6LC1 - chains L and G of the 4 polymer chains in the assembly; structure by X-ray diffraction, 3.12 A resolution.

Chain L:
Molecule: 26-nt DNA strand
Source organism: Homo sapiens
Sequence (26 nucleotides; row label = number of the first residue in the row; numbering starts at 0):
     0 TCCTGGCATT TGGAGGTAAA TATCAC
Disordered / not traced: 0

Chain G:
Molecule: Nuclear receptor subfamily 4 group A member 1
Source organism: Homo sapiens
Reference sequence: P22736 (NR4A1_HUMAN); residue numbers follow UniProt; this construct covers 265-351
Sequence (87 residues; row label = number of the first residue in the row):
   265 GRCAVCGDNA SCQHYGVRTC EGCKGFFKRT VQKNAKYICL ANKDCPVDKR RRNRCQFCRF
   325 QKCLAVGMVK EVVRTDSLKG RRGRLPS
Disordered / not traced: 265
Swiss-Prot annotation at these positions:
  - zinc finger (NR C4-type): Cys267 to Cys287, Cys303 to Cys327
  - modified residue (Phosphoserine): Ser341, Ser351
Ion coordination: Zn2+ site 1: Cys267, Cys270, Cys284, Cys287; Zn2+ site 2: Cys303, Cys309, Cys319, Cys322

Chain L / chain G interface:
Residue-residue contacts (22; chain L residue first):
  DT16(L) - Arg348(G)  base contact
  DA17(L) - Arg348(G)  hydrogen bond to the base
  DA18(L) - Cys276(G)  phosphate contact
  DA18(L) - Gln277(G)  hydrogen bond to the phosphate
  DA19(L) - Gln277(G)  phosphate contact
  DA19(L) - His278(G)  phosphate contact
  DA19(L) - Tyr279(G)  hydrogen bond to the phosphate
  DA19(L) - Val336(G)  phosphate contact
  DA19(L) - Arg338(G)  hydrogen bond to the sugar
  DA19(L) - Arg346(G)  base contact
  DA19(L) - Gly347(G)  hydrogen bond to the base
  DT20(L) - Tyr279(G)  hydrogen bond to the phosphate
  DT20(L) - Lys288(G)  hydrogen bond to the base
  DT20(L) - Lys292(G)  phosphate contact
  DT20(L) - Gln296(G)  phosphate contact
  DT20(L) - Val337(G)  phosphate contact
  DT20(L) - Arg338(G)  hydrogen bond to the phosphate
  DT20(L) - Gly344(G)  phosphate contact
  DT20(L) - Arg345(G)  sugar contact
  DT20(L) - Arg346(G)  base contact
  DA21(L) - Lys292(G)  salt bridge to the phosphate
  DA21(L) - Arg346(G)  hydrogen bond to the sugar

Summary:
The interface between chain L and chain G involves 6 residues on one side and 15 on the other, with 9 hydrogen
bonds and 1 salt bridge. Polar contacts include DA17(L)-Arg348(G), DA19(L)-Gly347(G) and DT20(L)-Lys288(G).
Curated annotation (UniProt) lists one mutagenesis site on chain G.
Chain L is a 26-nt DNA strand and chain G is Nuclear receptor subfamily 4 group A member 1, both from Homo
sapiens; the structure, Structural basis of NR4A1 bound to the human pituitary proopiomelanocortin gene
promoter, was determined by X-ray diffraction.
